1P0I - chain A; structure by X-ray diffraction, 2.00 A resolution.

[Chain A]
Molecule: Cholinesterase
From: Homo sapiens
Notes: EC 3.1.1.8
UniProtKB: P06276 (CHLE_HUMAN); residues 1-529 here correspond to UniProt positions 29-557 (UniProt number = residue number + 28)
Sequence (529 residues; row label = number of the first residue in the row):
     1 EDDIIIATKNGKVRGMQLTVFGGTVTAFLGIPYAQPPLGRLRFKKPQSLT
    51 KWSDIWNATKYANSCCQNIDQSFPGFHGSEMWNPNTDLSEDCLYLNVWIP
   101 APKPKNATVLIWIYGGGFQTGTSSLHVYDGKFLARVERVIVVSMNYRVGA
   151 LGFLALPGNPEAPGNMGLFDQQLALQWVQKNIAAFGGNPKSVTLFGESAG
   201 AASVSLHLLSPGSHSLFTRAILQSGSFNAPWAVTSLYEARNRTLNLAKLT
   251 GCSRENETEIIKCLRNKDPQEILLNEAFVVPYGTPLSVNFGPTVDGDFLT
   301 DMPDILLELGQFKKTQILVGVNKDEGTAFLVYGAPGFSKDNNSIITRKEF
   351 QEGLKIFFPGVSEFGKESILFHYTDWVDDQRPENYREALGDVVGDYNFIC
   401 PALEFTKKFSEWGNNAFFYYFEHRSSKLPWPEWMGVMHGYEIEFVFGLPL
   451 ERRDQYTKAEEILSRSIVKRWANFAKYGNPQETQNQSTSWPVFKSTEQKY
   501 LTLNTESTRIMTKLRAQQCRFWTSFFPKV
Disordered / not traced: 1-3, 378-379, 455
Sequence notes: engineered mutation Q17 (Asn45 in P06276), Q455 (Asn483 in P06276), Q481 (Asn509 in P06276), Q486 (Asn514 in P06276)
UniProt features mapped onto this chain:
  - active site: S198 (Acyl-ester intermediate), E325 (Charge relay system), H438 (Charge relay system)
  - binding site (tacrine): W82, H438
  - binding site (substrate): G116, G117
  - modified residue: S198 (Phosphoserine)
  - glycosylation (N-linked (GlcNAc...) asparagine): N57 (complex), N106 (complex), N241 (complex), N256 (complex), N341 (complex), N485
Disulfide bonds: C65-C92, C252-C263, C400-C519
Glycans and other covalent adducts: N-acetylglucosamine (NAG) linked to N57, N106, N485; butanoic acid (BUA) linked to S198; glycan linked to N241, N341
Small-molecule neighbours: butanoic acid (BUA): G115, G116, G117, A199, W231, L286, V288, F329, F398, H438

[Summary]
Covalently linked N-acetylglucosamine: at N57, N106 and N485. Covalently linked butanoic acid: at S198. From
UniProt: 3 active-site residues, tacrine-binding residues W82 and H438 and substrate-binding residues G116 and
G117.
Chain A is Cholinesterase (Homo sapiens); the structure, Crystal structure of human butyryl cholinesterase,
was determined by X-ray diffraction together with 1P0M, 1P0P and 1P0Q from the same study.
